5NO2 - chains A and M of the 19 polymer chains in the assembly; structure by electron microscopy, 5.16 A resolution (low resolution: residue-level contacts below are approximate; hydrogen-bond / salt-bridge calls are withheld).

Chain A:
Molecule: 16S ribosomal RNA
Organism: Escherichia coli K-12
Sequence (1534 nucleotides; numbered 1 to 1534; the number before each row is that of its first residue):
     1 AAAUUGAAGA GUUUGAUCAU GGCUCAGAUU GAACGCUGGC GGCAGGCCUA ACACAUGCAA
    61 GUCGAACGGU AACAGGAAGA AGCUUGCUUC UUUGCUGACG AGUGGCGGAC GGGUGAGUAA
   121 UGUCUGGGAA ACUGCCUGAU GGAGGGGGAU AACUACUGGA AACGGUAGCU AAUACCGCAU
   181 AACGUCGCAA GACCAAAGAG GGGGACCUUC GGGCCUCUUG CCAUCGGAUG UGCCCAGAUG
   241 GGAUUAGCUA GUAGGUGGGG UAACGGCUCA CCUAGGCGAC GAUCCCUAGC UGGUCUGAGA
   301 GGAUGACCAG CCACACUGGA ACUGAGACAC GGUCCAGACU CCUACGGGAG GCAGCAGUGG
   361 GGAAUAUUGC ACAAUGGGCG CAAGCCUGAU GCAGCCAUGC CGCGUGUAUG AAGAAGGCCU
   421 UCGGGUUGUA AAGUACUUUC AGCGGGGAGG AAGGGAGUAA AGUUAAUACC UUUGCUCAUU
   481 GACGUUACCC GCAGAAGAAG CACCGGCUAA CUCCGUGCCA GCAGCCXCGG UAAUACGGAG
   541 GGUGCAAGCG UUAAUCGGAA UUACUGGGCG UAAAGCGCAC GCAGGCGGUU UGUUAAGUCA
   601 GAUGUGAAAU CCCCGGGCUC AACCUGGGAA CUGCAUCUGA UACUGGCAAG CUUGAGUCUC
   661 GUAGAGGGGG GUAGAAUUCC AGGUGUAGCG GUGAAAUGCG UAGAGAUCUG GAGGAAUACC
   721 GGUGGCGAAG GCGGCCCCCU GGACGAAGAC UGACGCUCAG GUGCGAAAGC GUGGGGAGCA
   781 AACAGGAUUA GAUACCCUGG UAGUCCACGC CGUAAACGAU GUCGACUUGG AGGUUGUGCC
   841 CUUGAGGCGU GGCUUCCGGA GCUAACGCGU UAAGUCGACC GCCUGGGGAG UACGGCCGCA
   901 AGGUUAAAAC UCAAAUGAAU UGACGGGGGC CCGCACAAGC GGUGGAGCAU GUGGUUUAAU
   961 UCGAUGXAAC GCGAAGAACC UUACCUGGUC UUGACAUCCA CGGAAGUUUU CAGAGAUGAG
  1021 AAUGUGCCUU CGGGAACCGU GAGACAGGUG CUGCAUGGCU GUCGUCAGCU CGUGUUGUGA
  1081 AAUGUUGGGU UAAGUCCCGC AACGAGCGCA ACCCUUAUCC UUUGUUGCCA GCGGUCCGGC
  1141 CGGGAACUCA AAGGAGACUG CCAGUGAUAA ACUGGAGGAA GGUGGGGAUG ACGUCAAGUC
  1201 AUCAUGGCCC UUACGACCAG GGCUACACAC GUGCUACAAU GGCGCAUACA AAGAGAAGCG
  1261 ACCUCGCGAG AGCAAGCGGA CCUCAUAAAG UGCGUCGUAG UCCGGAUUGG AGUCUGCAAC
  1321 UCGACUCCAU GAAGUCGGAA UCGCUAGUAA UCGUGGAUCA GAAUGCCACG GUGAAUACGU
  1381 UCCCGGGCCU UGUACACACC GCCCGUXACA CCAUGGGAGU GGGUUGCAAA AGAAGUAGGU
  1441 AGCUUAACCU UCGGGAGGGC GCUUACCACU UUGUGAUUCA UGACUGGGGU GAAGUCGUAA
  1501 CAAGGUAACC GUAGGGGAAC CUGCGGUUGG AUCA
Modified positions: PSU (pseudouridine-5'-monophosphate) at position 516, G7M (N7-methyl-guanosine-5'-monophosphate) at position 527, 2MG (2N-methylguanosine-5'-monophosphate) at position 966, 5MC (5-methylcytidine-5'-monophosphate) at position 967, 2MG (2N-methylguanosine-5'-monophosphate) at position 1207, 4OC (4n,o2'-methylcytidine-5'-monophosphate) at position 1402, 5MC (5-methylcytidine-5'-monophosphate) at position 1407, UR3 (3-methyluridine-5'-monophoshate) at position 1498, 2MG (2N-methylguanosine-5'-monophosphate) at position 1516, MA6 (6N-dimethyladenosine-5'-monophoshate) at position 1518, MA6 (6N-dimethyladenosine-5'-monophoshate) at position 1519
Ion coordination: Mg2+ site 1 near G21 (its only coordinating residue here); Mg2+ site 2 near G100 (its only coordinating residue here); Mg2+ site 3: G113, C308; Mg2+ site 4 near U114 (its only coordinating residue here); Mg2+ site 5: A116, G117, G289; Mg2+ site 6: G145, A197; Mg2+ site 7: A174, C175; Mg2+ site 8: U180, C194, A195; Mg2+ site 9 near C328 (its only coordinating residue here); Mg2+ site 10 near A329 (its only coordinating residue here); Mg2+ site 11 near C352 (its only coordinating residue here); Mg2+ site 12 near C355 (its only coordinating residue here); 32 more Mg2+ sites not listed

Chain M:
Protein: 30S ribosomal protein S13
Organism: Escherichia coli (strain K12)
UniProt: P0A7S9 (RS13_ECOLI); residue numbers follow UniProt; this construct covers 2-115
Amino-acid sequence (114 residues; row label = number of the first residue in the row):
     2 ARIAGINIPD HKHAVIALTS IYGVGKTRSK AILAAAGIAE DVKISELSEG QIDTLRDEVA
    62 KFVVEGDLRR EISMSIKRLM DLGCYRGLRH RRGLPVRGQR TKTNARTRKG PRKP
Ion coordination: Mg2+: Thr-20, Ile-22, Val-25 (shared with U1330(A) of chain A)

Chain A / chain M interface:
Contacting residue pairs - 71 pairs, chain A then chain M:
  G947(A) / Arg-107(M)
  G947(A) / Thr-108(M)
  C948(A) / Asn-105(M)
  C948(A) / Ala-106(M)
  C948(A) / Arg-107(M)
  C948(A) / Thr-108(M)
  A949(A) / Gln-100(M)
  A949(A) / Arg-101(M)
  A949(A) / Asn-105(M)
  U950(A) / Arg-101(M)
  U950(A) / Thr-104(M)
  U950(A) / Asn-105(M)
  G951(A) / Arg-101(M)
  U952(A) / Lys-103(M)
  G953(A) / Lys-103(M)
  A1225(A) / Arg-101(M)
  A1225(A) / Thr-102(M)
  A1225(A) / Lys-103(M)
  C1226(A) / Arg-90(M)
  C1226(A) / Leu-95(M)
  C1226(A) / Thr-102(M)
  C1226(A) / Lys-103(M)
  C1226(A) / Lys-110(M)
  A1227(A) / Arg-93(M)
  A1227(A) / Leu-95(M)
  A1227(A) / Lys-110(M)
  A1227(A) / Lys-114(M)
  C1228(A) / Lys-103(M)
  C1228(A) / Arg-113(M)
  C1228(A) / Lys-114(M)
  A1229(A) / Thr-104(M)
  A1229(A) / Arg-113(M)
  U1295(A) / His-14(M)
  C1296(A) / His-14(M)
  C1302(A) / Lys-13(M)
  C1302(A) / Ile-17(M)
  C1302(A) / Lys-27(M)
  A1306(A) / Thr-108(M)
  U1307(A) / Gln-100(M)
  U1307(A) / Thr-108(M)
  U1307(A) / Arg-109(M)
  U1308(A) / His-91(M)
  U1308(A) / Pro-96(M)
  U1308(A) / Val-97(M)
  U1308(A) / Arg-98(M)
  U1308(A) / Gln-100(M)
  U1308(A) / Arg-109(M)
  G1309(A) / Ser-76(M)
  G1309(A) / Arg-87(M)
  G1309(A) / His-91(M)
  G1309(A) / Val-97(M)
  G1309(A) / Arg-98(M)
  G1310(A) / Arg-87(M)
  C1320(A) / Tyr-86(M)
  U1321(A) / Tyr-86(M)
  G1323(A) / Arg-98(M)
  G1323(A) / Gly-99(M)
  C1328(A) / Thr-28(M)
  C1328(A) / Arg-29(M)
  A1329(A) / Gly-24(M)
  A1329(A) / Val-25(M)
  A1329(A) / Gly-26(M)
  A1329(A) / Lys-27(M)
  A1329(A) / Thr-28(M)
  A1329(A) / Arg-29(M)
  U1330(A) / Ile-22(M)
  U1330(A) / Tyr-23(M)
  U1330(A) / Gly-24(M)
  U1330(A) / Val-25(M)
  U1330(A) / Gly-26(M)
  A1332(A) / Thr-108(M)
Interface residues without a listed pair, chain A (32 interface residues in all): G954, C1230, G1297, C1322, G1331
Interface residues without a listed pair, chain M (39 interface residues in all): Thr-20, Ile-73, Ile-77, Pro-115

Overview:
32 residues of chain A face 39 of chain M across their interface. G113(A) and C308(A) coordinate Mg2+ site 3.
The Mg2+ site 5 is built by A116(A), G117(A) and G289(A).
Chain A is 16S ribosomal RNA (Escherichia coli K-12) and chain M is 30S ribosomal protein S13 (Escherichia
coli (strain K12)); the structure, RsgA-GDPNP bound to the 30S ribosomal subunit (RsgA assembly intermediate),
was determined by electron microscopy, deposited together with 5NO4.
